Entry 3D29 (X-ray diffraction, 2.60 A resolution); this record covers chains L and V of the 34 polymer chains in the assembly.

Chain L:
Protein: PRE7 isoform 1
From: Saccharomyces cerevisiae
UniProtKB: A0A6A5Q0P3 (A0A6A5Q0P3_YEASX); the construct lacks a stretch of the UniProt sequence and is renumbered around it, so the offset changes along the chain: -9 to -1 = UniProt 20-28; 1-70 = UniProt 29-98; 71-106 = UniProt 100-135; 107-144 = UniProt 138-175; 2 more segments
Amino-acid sequence (222 residues; numbered -9 to 194 plus 20 insertion-coded residues; 2 numbers in that range are skipped by the numbering (no residue carries them; nothing is unmodelled there); the number before each row is that of its first residue; a row labelled like 10A-10B holds insertion residues (10A, then the next letters in order); numbers below 1 keep their minus sign (Gln-9 is residue -9)):
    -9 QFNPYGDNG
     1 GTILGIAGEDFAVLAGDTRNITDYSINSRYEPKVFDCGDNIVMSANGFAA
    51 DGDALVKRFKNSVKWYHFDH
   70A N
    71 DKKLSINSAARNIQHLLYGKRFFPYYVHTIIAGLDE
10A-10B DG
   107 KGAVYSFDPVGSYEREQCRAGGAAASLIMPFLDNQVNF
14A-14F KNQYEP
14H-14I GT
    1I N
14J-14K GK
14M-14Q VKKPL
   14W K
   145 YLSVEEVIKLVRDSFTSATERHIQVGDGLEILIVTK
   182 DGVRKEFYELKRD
Ligand contacts: (3R)-3-hydroxydodecanoic acid (HXD): Pro94, Tyr96, Val97, His98, Asp114, Pro115, Val116
What the authors report for this chain:
  - binding site for (3R)-3-hydroxydodecanoic acid: Tyr96, Pro115, Val116

Chain V:
Protein: proteasome endopeptidase complex
From: Saccharomyces cerevisiae
Notes: EC 3.4.25.1
UniProtKB: A0A6A5Q449 (A0A6A5Q449_YEASX); the construct lacks a stretch of the UniProt sequence and is renumbered around it, so the offset changes along the chain: 1-91 = UniProt 30-120; 93-105 = UniProt 121-133; 106-187 = UniProt 135-216; 189-223 = UniProt 217-251
Amino-acid sequence (222 residues; numbered 1 to 223 plus 1 insertion-coded residue; 2 numbers in that range are skipped by the numbering (no residue carries them; nothing is unmodelled there); the number before each row is that of its first residue):
     1 TTIVGVKFNNGVVIAADTRSTQGPIVADKNCAKLHRISPKIWCAGAGTAA
    51 DTEAVTQLIGSNIELHSLYTSREPRVVSALQMLKQHLFKYQ
    93 GHIGAYLIVAGVD
   10A P
   106 TGSHLFSIHAHGSTDVGYYLSLGSGSLAAMAVLESHWKQDLTKEEAIKLA
   156 SDAIQAGIWNDLGSGSNVDVCVMEIGKDAEYL
   189 RNYLTPNVREEKQKSYKFPRGTTAVLKESIVNICD
What the authors report for this chain:
  - binding site for Fellutamide B: Thr1
  - catalytic residues: Thr1

Chain L / chain V interface:
Contacting residue pairs (56; chain L residue first):
  Asn14B(L) - Thr210(V)
  Gln14C(L) - Phe206(V)
  Gln14C(L) - Thr210(V)
  Tyr14D(L) - Thr210(V)  hydrogen bond (backbone-backbone)
  Tyr14D(L) - Ala212(V)  hydrophobic
  Pro14F(L) - Arg208(V)
  Pro14F(L) - Gly209(V)
  Gly14J(L) - Ala212(V)
  Arg19(L) - Leu167(V)
  Ile21(L) - Leu167(V)  hydrophobic
  Asp23(L) - Leu167(V)
  Tyr24(L) - Asn165(V)
  Tyr24(L) - Asp166(V)
  Tyr24(L) - Leu167(V)  hydrogen bond (backbone-backbone)
  Tyr24(L) - Gly168(V)
  Ile26(L) - Trp164(V)
  Ile26(L) - Leu167(V)  hydrophobic
  Arg29(L) - Trp164(V)  hydrogen bond (side chain-backbone)
  Phe137(L) - Tyr204(V)  hydrophobic
  Asn140(L) - Phe206(V)
  Gln141(L) - Lys202(V)  hydrogen bond
  Gln141(L) - Tyr204(V)
  Gln141(L) - Phe206(V)
  Glu150(L) - Lys202(V)
  Lys153(L) - Gln201(V)
  Leu154(L) - Tyr204(V)
  Arg156(L) - Glu198(V)  salt bridge
  Arg156(L) - Gln201(V)  hydrogen bond
  Asp157(L) - Lys200(V)
  Asp157(L) - Gln201(V)  hydrogen bond (side chain-backbone)
  Asp157(L) - Lys202(V)  hydrogen bond (side chain-backbone)
  Asp157(L) - Tyr204(V)  hydrogen bond
  Thr160(L) - Arg197(V)  hydrogen bond
  Ser161(L) - Arg197(V)  hydrogen bond
  Glu164(L) - Val26(V)
  Glu164(L) - Lys29(V)  salt bridge
  Glu164(L) - Arg197(V)
  Arg165(L) - Pro24(V)
  Arg165(L) - Ile25(V)
  Arg165(L) - Val26(V)  hydrogen bond (backbone-backbone)
  Arg165(L) - Ala27(V)  hydrogen bond (side chain-backbone)
  Arg165(L) - Lys29(V)
  His166(L) - Pro24(V)
  Ile167(L) - Arg19(V)
  Ile167(L) - Pro24(V)  hydrogen bond (backbone-backbone)
  Ile167(L) - Val26(V)  hydrophobic
  Ile167(L) - Leu167(V)
  Lys192(L) - Asn195(V)  hydrogen bond (side chain-backbone)
  Arg193(L) - Trp164(V)
  Asp194(L) - Arg19(V)  salt bridge
  Asp194(L) - Ile163(V)
  Asp194(L) - Trp164(V)
  Asp194(L) - Ser169(V)
  Asp194(L) - Gly170(V)
  Asp194(L) - Ser171(V)  hydrogen bond (side chain-backbone)
  Asp194(L) - Asn195(V)
Also at the interface, not in a pair above, chain L (31 interface residues in all): Glu14E, Ser25, Glu190
Also at the interface, not in a pair above, chain V (31 interface residues in all): Thr21, Gly23, Asp28, Pro207

In short:
Chain L and chain V each contribute 31 residues to their interface, with 15 hydrogen bonds and 3 salt bridges.
Polar contacts include Arg156(L)-Glu198(V), Glu164(L)-Lys29(V) and Asp194(L)-Arg19(V). Chain L binds
(3R)-3-hydroxydodecanoic acid. The paper reports the catalytic residue Thr1(V); a binding site for
(3R)-3-hydroxydodecanoic acid at Tyr96(L), Pro115(L) and Val116(L).
Chain L is PRE7 isoform 1 and chain V is proteasome endopeptidase complex, both from Saccharomyces cerevisiae;
the structure, Proteasome Inhibition by Fellutamide B, was determined by X-ray diffraction.
